Entry 2F9U (X-ray diffraction, 2.60 A resolution); this record covers chains A and B of the 4 polymer chains in the assembly.

== Chain A ==
Name: NS3 protease/helicase'
Source organism: Hepatitis C virus
Notes: fragment: protease domain (Residues : 1-181)
Reference sequence: Q91RS4 (Q91RS4_9HEPC); numbering as in UniProt (aligned over 1-181)
Amino-acid sequence (199 residues; numbered -9 to 189; the number before each row is that of its first residue; numbers below 1 keep their minus sign (Ala-9 is residue -9)):
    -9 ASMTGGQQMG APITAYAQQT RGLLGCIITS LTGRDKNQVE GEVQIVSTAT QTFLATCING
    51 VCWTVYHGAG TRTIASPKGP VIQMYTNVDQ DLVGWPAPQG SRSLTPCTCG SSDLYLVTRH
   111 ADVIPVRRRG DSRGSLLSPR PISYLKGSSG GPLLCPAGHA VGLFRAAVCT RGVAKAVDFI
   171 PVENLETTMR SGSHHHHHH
Not modelled in the structure: -9 to 0, 184-189
Covalent attachments: compound 5NH linked to Ser139
Sequence notes: cloning artifact (-9 to 0, 182-183); expression tag (184-189)

== Chain B ==
Name: polyprotein
Notes: fragment: Residues: 21-39
Amino-acid sequence (23 residues; each row starts with the number of its first residue):
    19 KKGSVVIVGR IVLSGKPAII PKK
Sequence notes: cloning artifact (19-20, 40-41); engineered mutation Ser22 (Cys576 in 51039195)

== Interface between chain A and chain B ==
Residue-residue contacts - 68 pairs, chain A then chain B:
  Ala1(A) with Lys34(B)
  Ile3(A) with Leu31(B), hydrophobic
  Thr4(A) with Val30(B); Leu31(B); Gly33(B), hydrogen bond (side chain-backbone)
  Ala5(A) with Ile29(B), hydrophobic; Val30(B); Leu31(B), hydrophobic
  Tyr6(A) with Arg28(B); Ile29(B); Val30(B), hydrogen bond (backbone-backbone)
  Ala7(A) with Arg28(B)
  Gln8(A) with Gly27(B); Arg28(B), hydrogen bond
  Gln9(A) with Val26(B)
  Thr10(A) with Ile25(B); Val26(B), hydrogen bond (backbone-backbone); Gly27(B), hydrogen bond (side chain-backbone); Arg28(B)
  Arg11(A) with Ile25(B); Val26(B)
  Cys16(A) with Val24(B); Val26(B), hydrophobic
  Thr19(A) with Val24(B)
  Ser20(A) with Gly21(B); Ser22(B), hydrogen bond (backbone-backbone); Val24(B)
  Gly23(A) with Ser22(B)
  Gln28(A) with Arg28(B), hydrogen bond (backbone-side chain)
  Glu30(A) with Arg28(B), salt bridge
  Gly31(A) with Val30(B)
  Glu32(A) with Ile29(B); Val30(B); Leu31(B), hydrogen bond (side chain-backbone); Ser32(B), hydrogen bond
  Val33(A) with Arg28(B); Ile29(B), hydrogen bond (backbone-backbone)
  Gln34(A) with Ile25(B); Gly27(B), hydrogen bond (side chain-backbone); Arg28(B)
  Ile35(A) with Ile25(B); Val26(B), hydrogen bond (backbone-backbone); Gly27(B), hydrogen bond (backbone-backbone); Arg28(B)
  Val36(A) with Val23(B), hydrophobic; Val24(B)
  Ser37(A) with Val23(B); Val24(B), hydrogen bond (backbone-backbone)
  Thr38(A) with Val23(B)
  Ala59(A) with Val23(B), hydrophobic
  Arg62(A) with Lys20(B); Gly21(B); Val23(B)
  Thr63(A) with Ser22(B), hydrogen bond; Val23(B), hydrogen bond (backbone-backbone)
  Ile64(A) with Val23(B)
  Ala65(A) with Ser22(B); Val23(B), hydrogen bond (backbone-backbone); Val24(B), hydrophobic
  Pro70(A) with Ser22(B)
  Pro88(A) with Ile25(B), hydrophobic
  Arg92(A) with Val30(B); Ser32(B), hydrogen bond
  Val107(A) with Ile29(B), hydrophobic; Leu31(B), hydrophobic
  Thr108(A) with Ile29(B)
  Arg109(A) with Ile29(B)
  Leu144(A) with Leu31(B), hydrophobic
Also at the interface, not in a pair above, chain A (44 interface residues in all): Pro2, Asp25, Val29, Leu44, Trp85, Leu94, His110, Ala111

== Overview ==
44 residues of chain A face 15 of chain B across their interface, with 18 hydrogen bonds and 1 salt bridge.
Among the polar pairs are Glu30(A)-Arg28(B), Thr4(A)-Gly33(B) and Gln8(A)-Arg28(B).
Chain A is NS3 protease/helicase' (Hepatitis C virus) and chain B is polyprotein; the structure, HCV NS3
protease domain with NS4a peptide and a ketoamide inhibitor with a P2 norborane, was determined by X-ray
diffraction.
